PDB entry 7SMF | X-ray diffraction, 3.00 A resolution | chains A and B

Chain A:
Name: Retinoblastoma-like protein 1
Organism: Homo sapiens
Reference sequence: P28749 (RBL1_HUMAN); the construct lacks a stretch of the UniProt sequence and is renumbered around it, so the offset changes along the chain: 391-593 = UniProt 391-593; 772-779 = UniProt 594-601; 780-886 = UniProt 780-886; 924-950 = UniProt 924-950; 1 more segments
Amino-acid sequence (371 residues; row label = number of the first residue in the row; note: 221 numbers in that range are skipped by the numbering (no residue carries them; nothing is unmodelled there); a row labelled like 950A-950J holds insertion residues (950A, then the next letters in order)):
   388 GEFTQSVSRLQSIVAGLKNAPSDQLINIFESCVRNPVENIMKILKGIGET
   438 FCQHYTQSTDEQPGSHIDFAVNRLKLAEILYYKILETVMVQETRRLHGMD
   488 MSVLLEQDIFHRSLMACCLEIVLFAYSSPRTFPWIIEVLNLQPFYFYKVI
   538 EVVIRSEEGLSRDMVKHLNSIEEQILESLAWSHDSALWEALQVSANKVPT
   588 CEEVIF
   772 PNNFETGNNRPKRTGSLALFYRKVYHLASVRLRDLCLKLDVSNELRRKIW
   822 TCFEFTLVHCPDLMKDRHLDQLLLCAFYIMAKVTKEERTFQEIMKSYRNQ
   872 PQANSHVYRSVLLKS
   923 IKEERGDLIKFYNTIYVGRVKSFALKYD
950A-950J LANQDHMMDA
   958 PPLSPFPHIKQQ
Not modelled in the structure: 388, 772-783, 923-924, 950A-950J, 966-969
Sequence notes: expression tag (388-390)
UniProt features mapped onto this chain:
  - modified residue: Ser961 (Phosphoserine)
What the authors report for this chain:
  - mutagenesis - N935A: abolished binding to E7 peptide
  - specificity-determining residues: Met865, Val939

Chain B:
Name: Histone deacetylase 1
Notes: EC 3.5.1.98, 3.5.1.-; engineered mutation(s): R413D, A415Y, E417Y
Amino-acid sequence (10 residues; numbered 413 to 422; the number before each row is that of its first residue):
   413 DIYCYEEFSD
What the authors report for this chain:
  - contacts within the chain: Asp413-Tyr415 (hydrogen bond), Cys416-Tyr417

How chain A and chain B interact:
Contacting residue pairs - 24 pairs, chain A then chain B:
  Tyr849(A) - Tyr415(B)
  Tyr849(A) - Cys416(B)  hydrogen bond
  Ile850(A) - Ile414(B)  hydrophobic
  Val854(A) - Ile414(B)  hydrophobic
  Thr860(A) - Glu418(B)  hydrogen bond
  Phe861(A) - Cys416(B)  hydrophobic
  Phe861(A) - Glu418(B)  hydrogen bond (backbone-side chain)
  Phe861(A) - Phe420(B)
  Gln862(A) - Glu418(B)
  Gln862(A) - Phe420(B)
  Gln862(A) - Ser421(B)
  Gln862(A) - Asp422(B)
  Met865(A) - Phe420(B)  hydrophobic
  Arg880(A) - Asp422(B)  salt bridge
  Asp929(A) - Phe420(B)
  Leu930(A) - Phe420(B)  hydrophobic
  Ile931(A) - Cys416(B)  hydrophobic
  Ile931(A) - Phe420(B)  hydrophobic
  Tyr934(A) - Ile414(B)  hydrogen bond (side chain-backbone)
  Asn935(A) - Tyr415(B)
  Asn935(A) - Cys416(B)  hydrogen bond (side chain-backbone)
  Val939(A) - Ile414(B)
  Val939(A) - Tyr415(B)
  Lys943(A) - Ile414(B)
Interface residues without a listed pair, chain A (18 interface residues in all): Lys853, Tyr879, Leu947
Interface residues without a listed pair, chain B (8 interface residues in all): Glu419
From the paper, about this interface:
  - residue pairs: Asn935(A)-Cys416(B) (hydrogen bond), Tyr415(B)-Val939(A)

In short:
18 residues of chain A and 8 residues of chain B are in contact, with 5 hydrogen bonds and 1 salt bridge.
Among the polar pairs are Arg880(A)-Asp422(B), Tyr849(A)-Cys416(B) and Thr860(A)-Glu418(B). The paper
describes a hydrogen bond between Asn935(A) and Cys416(B); a contact between Tyr415(B) and Val939(A). The
paper reports that N935A of chain A abolishes binding to E7 peptide; specificity determinants Met865(A) and
Val939(A).
Here chain A is Retinoblastoma-like protein 1 (Homo sapiens) and chain B is Histone deacetylase 1. Entry 7SMF
(p107 pocket domain complexed with mutated HDAC1-3X peptide) was determined by X-ray diffraction, deposited
together with 7SMC, 7SMD and 7SME.
